Entry 2IZX (X-ray diffraction, 1.30 A resolution); this record covers chains A and C of the 3 polymer chains in the assembly.

# Chain A
Molecule: Camp-dependent protein kinase type II-alpha regulatory subunit
Organism: Homo sapiens
Notes: EC 2.7.11.11; fragment: 3-43
UniProt: P13861 (KAP2_HUMAN); residues 3-43 here = UniProt positions 3-43
Sequence (41 residues; row label = number of the first residue in the row):
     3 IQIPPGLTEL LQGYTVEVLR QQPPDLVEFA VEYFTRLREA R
Unresolved in the structure: 3-4
Residues lining bound ligands:
  - dithiane diol (DTD), molecule 1: Gln23, Phe31, Glu34, Tyr35, Arg38
  - dithiane diol (DTD), molecule 2: Tyr35, Arg38, Leu39, Ala42
Reported in the primary citation:
  - conformationally variable residues (side-chain flip): Thr10, Arg22
  - specificity-determining residues: Thr10

# Chain C
Molecule: Akap-is
Sequence (18 residues; each row starts with the number of its first residue):
     4 QIEYLAKQIV DNAIQQAK
Reported in the primary citation:
  - contacts within the chain: Tyr7-Gln11 (pi stacking), Asn15-Gln19 (hydrogen bond)
  - specificity-determining residues: Asn15 (by similarity / conservation)
  - mutagenesis - L8H, L8K, L8V: decreased binding to Rla
  - mutagenesis - L8H, L8K, L8V: increased binding to Camp-dependent protein kinase type II-alpha regulatory subunit (chain A)
  - mutagenesis - L8V/N15Y/Q18H: abolished binding to RI

# Chain A / chain C interface
Pairs across the interface (15; chain A residue first):
  Ile5(A) - Ile17(C)  hydrophobic
  Ile5(A) - Lys21(C)
  Leu9(A) - Ile17(C)  hydrophobic
  Thr10(A) - Val13(C)
  Thr10(A) - Asp14(C)  hydrogen bond
  Thr10(A) - Ile17(C)
  Leu13(A) - Val13(C)  hydrophobic
  Gln14(A) - Lys10(C)
  Gln14(A) - Val13(C)
  Thr17(A) - Ala9(C)
  Thr17(A) - Val13(C)
  Val18(A) - Ala9(C)  hydrophobic
  Leu21(A) - Ile5(C)  hydrophobic
  Arg22(A) - Ile5(C)
  Arg22(A) - Glu6(C)  salt bridge
Interface residues without a listed pair, chain C (10 interface residues in all): Leu8, Ile12
The authors on this interface:
  - pairs named by the authors: Leu9(A)-Ile17(C) (hydrophobic contact), Thr10(A)-Asp14(C) (hydrogen bond), Arg22(A)-Glu6(C) (salt bridge)
  - interface residues, chain A: Thr17(A)
  - interface residues, chain C: Ala9(C), Val13(C)

# In short
The interface between chain A and chain C involves 9 residues on one side and 10 on the other, with 1 hydrogen
bond and 1 salt bridge. Polar pairs include Arg22(A)-Glu6(C) and Thr10(A)-Asp14(C). The paper describes a
hydrophobic contact between Leu9(A) and Ile17(C); a hydrogen bond between Thr10(A) and Asp14(C); a salt bridge
between Arg22(A) and Glu6(C). The paper reports that L8H, L8K and L8V of chain C reduce binding to Rla;
interface residues Thr17(A) and Ala9(C) among others.
Here chain A is Camp-dependent protein kinase type II-alpha regulatory subunit (Homo sapiens) and chain C is
Akap-is. Entry 2IZX (Molecular Basis of AKAP Specificity for PKA Regulatory Subunits) was determined by X-ray
diffraction (same publication as 2IZY).
